2DPT - chain A; structure by X-ray diffraction, 2.75 A resolution.

== Chain A ==
Name: Leucyl/phenylalanyl-tRNA--protein transferase
Organism: Escherichia coli
Notes: EC 2.3.2.6
Reference sequence: P0A8P1 (LFTR_ECOLI); residue numbers follow UniProt; this construct covers 1-234
Sequence (254 residues; numbered -19 to 234; the number before each row is that of its first residue; numbers below 1 keep their minus sign (Met-19 is residue -19)):
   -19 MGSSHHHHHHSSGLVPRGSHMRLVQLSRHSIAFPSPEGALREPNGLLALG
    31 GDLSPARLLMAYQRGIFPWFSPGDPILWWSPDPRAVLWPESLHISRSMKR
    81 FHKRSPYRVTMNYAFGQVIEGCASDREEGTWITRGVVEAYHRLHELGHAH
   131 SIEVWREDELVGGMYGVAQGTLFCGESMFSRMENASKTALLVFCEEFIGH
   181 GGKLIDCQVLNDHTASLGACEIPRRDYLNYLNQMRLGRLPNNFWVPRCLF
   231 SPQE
Disordered / not traced: -19 to 1, 234
Sequence notes: cloning artifact (-19 to -16, -9 to 0); expression tag (-15 to -10)
Small-molecule neighbours:
  - puromycin (PUY): Asn24, Phe47, Trp49, Trp59, Glu108, Met144, Tyr145, Phe153, Gly155, Glu156, Ser157, Met158, Leu170, Phe173, Ile185, Cys187, Gln188, Val189, Asn191
  - d(-)-tartaric acid (TAR): Ser160, Met162, Glu163, Asn164, Ala165, Ser166, Lys167, His193

== Overview ==
Chain A binds puromycin and d(-)-tartaric acid.
Chain A is Leucyl/phenylalanyl-tRNA--protein transferase (Escherichia coli); the structure,
Leucyl/phenylalanyl-tRNA-protein transferase complexed with puromycin, was determined by X-ray diffraction,
deposited together with 2DPS.
